Entry 3TGA (X-ray diffraction, 1.30 A resolution); this record covers chain A.

[Chain A]
Molecule: Nitrophorin-4
Organism: Rhodnius prolixus
UniProtKB: Q94734 (NP4_RHOPR); residues 1-184 here correspond to UniProt positions 22-205 (UniProt number = residue number + 21)
Amino-acid sequence (184 residues; numbered 1 to 184; the number before each row is that of its first residue):
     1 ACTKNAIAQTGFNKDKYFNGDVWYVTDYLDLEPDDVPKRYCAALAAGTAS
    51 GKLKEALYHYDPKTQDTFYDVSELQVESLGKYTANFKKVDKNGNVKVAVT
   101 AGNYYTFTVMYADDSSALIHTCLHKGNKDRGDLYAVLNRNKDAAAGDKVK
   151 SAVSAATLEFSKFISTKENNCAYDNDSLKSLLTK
Construct notes: engineered mutation Arg130 (Leu151 in Q94734)
UniProt features mapped onto this chain:
  - binding site (heme): His59
Cystine bridges: Cys2-Cys122, Cys41-Cys171
Metal / ion sites: heme Fe: His59, Arg130
Residues lining bound ligands: heme (HEM): Val25, Tyr28, Val36, Pro37, Tyr40, Ala42, Leu44, Glu55, Leu57, His59, Phe68, Asp70, Phe86, Lys88, Tyr105, Phe107, Ile119, Thr121, Leu123, Lys125, Lys128, Arg130, Leu133, Thr166

[In short]
Chain A binds heme. His59 and Arg130 form the heme Fe site. From UniProt: heme-binding residue His59.
Chain A is Nitrophorin-4 (Rhodnius prolixus); the structure, Crystal structure of L130R mutant of Nitrophorin
4 from Rhodnius prolixus at pH 7.4, was determined by X-ray diffraction (same publication as 3TGB).
